PDB entry 7XWQ | X-ray diffraction, 1.89 A resolution | chains A and B of the 4 polymer chains in the assembly

# Chain A (and B)
Molecule: Estrogen receptor beta
Organism: Homo sapiens
Notes: fragment: ligand-binding domain; chain B of this document is another copy of the same molecule, construct and numbering; everything in this record applies to it too
UniProt: Q92731 (ESR2_HUMAN); residue numbers follow UniProt; this construct covers 261-500
Chain sequence (247 residues; each row starts with the number of its first residue):
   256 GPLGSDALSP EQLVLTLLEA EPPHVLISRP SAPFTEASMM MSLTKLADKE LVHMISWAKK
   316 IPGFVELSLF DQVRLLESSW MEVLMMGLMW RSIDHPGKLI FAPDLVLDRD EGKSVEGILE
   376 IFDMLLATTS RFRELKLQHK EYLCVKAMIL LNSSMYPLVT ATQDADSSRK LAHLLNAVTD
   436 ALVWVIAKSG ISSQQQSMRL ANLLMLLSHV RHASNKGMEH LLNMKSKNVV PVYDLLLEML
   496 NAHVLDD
Unresolved in the structure: 256-262, 285-290, 410-420, 499-502 (chain B: 256-262, 410-420, 499-502)
Differences from the reference sequence: expression tag (256-260, 501-502); engineered mutation Ser334 (Cys in Q92731), Ser369 (Cys in Q92731), Ser481 (Cys in Q92731)
Residues lining bound ligands: I1M ((2R)-2-(2-chloranyl-4-oxidanyl-phenyl)-3-(4-hydroxyphenyl)propanenitrile): Met295, Leu298, Leu301, Ala302, Glu305, Met336, Leu339, Met340, Leu343, Arg346, Phe356, Ile373, Ile376, Leu380, Gly472, His475, Leu476, Met479
From the paper describing this entry:
  - binding site for I1M: Glu305, Arg346, His475

# Chain A / chain B interface
Pairs across the interface (33; chain A residue first):
  Met403(A) - Met460(B)  hydrophobic
  Asn407(A) - Met460(B)  hydrogen bond (side chain-backbone)
  Asn407(A) - Ser463(B)  hydrogen bond
  Asn407(A) - His464(B)  hydrogen bond
  Ser409(A) - His467(B)
  Leu430(A) - Met460(B)  hydrophobic
  Asn431(A) - Met453(B)
  Thr434(A) - Met453(B)
  Thr434(A) - Ala456(B)
  Thr434(A) - Met460(B)
  Asp435(A) - Gln449(B)  hydrogen bond
  Asp435(A) - Met453(B)
  Val438(A) - Ser452(B)
  Gln449(A) - Asp435(B)  hydrogen bond
  Gln449(A) - Val438(B)
  Ser452(A) - Val438(B)
  Ser452(A) - Leu455(B)
  Met453(A) - Asn431(B)
  Met453(A) - Thr434(B)
  Met453(A) - Asp435(B)
  Leu455(A) - Ser452(B)
  Ala456(A) - Thr434(B)
  Ala456(A) - Leu459(B)  hydrophobic
  Asn457(A) - Asn431(B)
  Leu459(A) - Ala456(B)  hydrophobic
  Met460(A) - Met403(B)  hydrophobic
  Met460(A) - Asn407(B)  hydrogen bond (backbone-side chain)
  Met460(A) - Leu430(B)  hydrophobic
  Met460(A) - Thr434(B)
  Ser463(A) - Asn407(B)  hydrogen bond
  His464(A) - Asn407(B)  hydrogen bond
  His464(A) - Ser409(B)
  Asn470(A) - Asn470(B)  hydrogen bond
Also at the interface, not in a pair above, chain A (21 interface residues in all): Ser408, Ser448
Also at the interface, not in a pair above, chain B (21 interface residues in all): Ser408, Ser448

# In short
The chain A/chain B interface involves 21 residues from each chain, with 9 hydrogen bonds. Among the polar
pairs are Asn407(A)-Met460(B), Asn407(A)-Ser463(B) and Asn407(A)-His464(B). Ligands of chain A: compound I1M.
The paper reports a binding site for I1M at Glu305(A), Arg346(A) and His475(A).
Both chains are Estrogen receptor beta (Homo sapiens). Entry 7XWQ (Human Estrogen Receptor beta Ligand-binding
Domain in Complex with (R)-2-(2-chloro-4-hydroxyphenyl)-3-(4-hydroxyphenyl)propanenitrile) was determined by
X-ray diffraction, deposited together with 7XVY, 7XVZ, 7XWP and 7XWR.
